Entry 3E3N (X-ray diffraction, 2.70 A resolution); this record covers chains A and B.

# Chain A (and B)
Molecule: Glycogen phosphorylase, muscle form
Organism: Oryctolagus cuniculus
Notes: EC 2.4.1.1; chain B of this document is another copy of the same molecule, construct and numbering; everything in this record applies to it too
UniProt: P00489 (PYGM_RABIT); residues 1-842 here correspond to UniProt positions 2-843 (UniProt number = residue number + 1)
Chain sequence (842 residues; row label = number of the first residue in the row):
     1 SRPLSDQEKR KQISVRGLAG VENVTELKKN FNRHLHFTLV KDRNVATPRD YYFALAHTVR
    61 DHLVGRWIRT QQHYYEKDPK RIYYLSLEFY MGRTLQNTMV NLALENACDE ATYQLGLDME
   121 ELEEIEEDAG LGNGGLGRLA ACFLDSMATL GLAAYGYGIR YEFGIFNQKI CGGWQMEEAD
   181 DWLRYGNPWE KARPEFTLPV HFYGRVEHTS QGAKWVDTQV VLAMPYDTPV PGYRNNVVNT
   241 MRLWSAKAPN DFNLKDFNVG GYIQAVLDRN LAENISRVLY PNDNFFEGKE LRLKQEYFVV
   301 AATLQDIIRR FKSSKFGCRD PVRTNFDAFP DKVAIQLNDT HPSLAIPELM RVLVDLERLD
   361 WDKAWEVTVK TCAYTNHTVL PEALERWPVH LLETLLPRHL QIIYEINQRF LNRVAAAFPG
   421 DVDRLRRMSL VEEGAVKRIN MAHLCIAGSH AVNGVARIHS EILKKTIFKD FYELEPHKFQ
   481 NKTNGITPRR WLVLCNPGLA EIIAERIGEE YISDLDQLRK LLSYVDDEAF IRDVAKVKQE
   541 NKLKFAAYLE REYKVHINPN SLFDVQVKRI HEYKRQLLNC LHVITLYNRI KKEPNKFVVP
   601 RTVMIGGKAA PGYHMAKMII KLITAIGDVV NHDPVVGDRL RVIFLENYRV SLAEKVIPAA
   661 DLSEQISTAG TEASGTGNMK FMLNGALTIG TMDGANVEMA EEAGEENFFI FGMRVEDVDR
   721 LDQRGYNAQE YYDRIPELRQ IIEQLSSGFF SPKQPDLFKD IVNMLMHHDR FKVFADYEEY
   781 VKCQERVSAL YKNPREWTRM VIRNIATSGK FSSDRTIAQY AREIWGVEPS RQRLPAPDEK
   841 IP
Not modelled in the structure: 1-6, 251-260, 281-287, 838-842 (chain B: 1-6, 251-260, 282-287, 838-842)
Modified residues: Lys-680 ((2S)-2-amino-6-[[3-hydroxy-2-methyl-5-(phosphonooxymethyl)pyridin-4-yl]methylideneamino]hexanoic acid; LLP)
UniProt features mapped onto this chain:
  - binding site (AMP): Asp-42, Tyr-75, Arg-309 to Cys-318
  - site: Cys-108 (Involved in the association of subunits), Cys-142 (Involved in the association of subunits), Tyr-155 (Can be labeled by an AMP analog)
  - modified residue: Ser-1 (N-acetylserine), Ser-14 (Phosphoserine), Tyr-203 (Phosphotyrosine), Tyr-226 (Phosphotyrosine), Ser-429 (Phosphoserine), Tyr-472 (Phosphotyrosine), Ser-513 (Phosphoserine), Lys-680 (N6-(pyridoxal phosphate)lysine), Ser-746 (Phosphoserine), Ser-747 (Phosphoserine)
Residues lining bound ligands:
  - adenosine monophosphate (AMP), molecule 1: Val-40, Asp-42, Asn-44, Val-45
  - adenosine monophosphate (AMP), molecule 2: Trp-67, Ile-68, Gln-71, Gln-72, Tyr-75, Tyr-155, Arg-242, Arg-309, Arg-310, Lys-315, Phe-316, Gly-317, Cys-318
From the paper describing this entry:
  - conformationally variable residues (loop rearrangement, order/disorder transition): Asp-251 to Gly-261, Ser-313 to Phe-326
  - binding site for adenosine monophosphate: Asp-42, Asn-44, Val-45, Trp-67, Gln-71, Tyr-75, Arg-309, Arg-310, Phe-316, Gly-317, Cys-318
  - post-translational modification sites: Ser-14 (citing earlier work)

# Chain A / chain B interface
Contacting residue pairs (111; chain A residue first):
  Gln-7(A) / Gly-116(B)
  Lys-9(A) / Tyr-113(B)  hydrogen bond (side chain-backbone)
  Lys-9(A) / Gln-114(B)
  Lys-9(A) / Leu-115(B)
  Lys-9(A) / Gly-116(B)
  Arg-10(A) / Arg-43(B)
  Arg-10(A) / Leu-115(B)
  Arg-10(A) / Gly-116(B)  hydrogen bond (side chain-backbone)
  Arg-10(A) / Leu-117(B)
  Lys-11(A) / Arg-43(B)  hydrogen bond (backbone-side chain)
  Gln-12(A) / Lys-28(B)
  Gln-12(A) / Asn-32(B)  hydrogen bond (backbone-side chain)
  Gln-12(A) / Gln-114(B)
  Ile-13(A) / Asn-32(B)
  Ile-13(A) / Leu-35(B)  hydrophobic
  Ile-13(A) / Arg-43(B)  hydrogen bond (backbone-side chain)
  Ile-13(A) / Tyr-51(B)  hydrophobic
  Ile-13(A) / Leu-115(B)
  Ile-13(A) / Leu-117(B)  hydrophobic
  Ser-14(A) / Asn-32(B)  hydrogen bond (backbone-side chain)
  Ser-14(A) / His-36(B)
  Val-15(A) / His-36(B)
  Leu-18(A) / Lys-29(B)
  Leu-18(A) / Asn-32(B)
  Leu-18(A) / Arg-33(B)
  Leu-18(A) / His-36(B)
  Leu-18(A) / Phe-37(B)  hydrophobic
  Lys-28(A) / Gln-12(B)
  Asn-30(A) / Arg-33(B)  hydrogen bond
  Asn-32(A) / Gln-12(B)  hydrogen bond (side chain-backbone)
  Asn-32(A) / Ile-13(B)
  Asn-32(A) / Ser-14(B)  hydrogen bond (side chain-backbone)
  Asn-32(A) / Leu-18(B)
  Arg-33(A) / Asn-30(B)
  Arg-33(A) / Arg-33(B)
  Arg-33(A) / Asp-61(B)  salt bridge
  Leu-35(A) / Ile-13(B)  hydrophobic
  His-36(A) / Ile-13(B)
  His-36(A) / Ser-14(B)
  His-36(A) / Val-15(B)
  His-36(A) / Leu-18(B)
  His-36(A) / Val-64(B)
  Phe-37(A) / Leu-18(B)  hydrophobic
  Phe-37(A) / Ala-19(B)
  Phe-37(A) / Arg-60(B)  hydrogen bond (backbone-side chain)
  Phe-37(A) / Asp-61(B)
  Phe-37(A) / Val-64(B)  hydrophobic
  Thr-38(A) / Arg-60(B)
  Thr-38(A) / Lys-191(B)
  Leu-39(A) / Lys-191(B)
  Leu-39(A) / Arg-193(B)  hydrogen bond (backbone-side chain)
  Val-40(A) / Trp-67(B)  hydrophobic
  Val-40(A) / Lys-191(B)
  Val-40(A) / Arg-193(B)  hydrogen bond (backbone-side chain)
  Lys-41(A) / Ile-68(B)
  Lys-41(A) / Glu-195(B)  salt bridge
  Asp-42(A) / Ile-68(B)
  Asp-42(A) / Gln-72(B)  hydrogen bond
  Arg-43(A) / Arg-10(B)
  Arg-43(A) / Lys-11(B)
  Arg-43(A) / Ile-13(B)  hydrogen bond (side chain-backbone)
  Arg-43(A) / Ser-14(B)
  Asn-44(A) / Gln-72(B)
  Asn-44(A) / Gly-317(B)
  Asn-44(A) / Arg-319(B)
  Val-45(A) / Arg-319(B)
  Tyr-51(A) / Arg-10(B)
  Tyr-51(A) / Ile-13(B)  hydrophobic
  Arg-60(A) / Phe-37(B)  hydrogen bond (side chain-backbone)
  Arg-60(A) / Thr-38(B)
  Asp-61(A) / Arg-33(B)  salt bridge
  Asp-61(A) / Phe-37(B)
  Val-64(A) / His-36(B)
  Val-64(A) / Phe-37(B)  hydrophobic
  Gly-65(A) / Phe-37(B)
  Trp-67(A) / Val-40(B)  hydrophobic
  Ile-68(A) / Lys-41(B)
  Ile-68(A) / Asp-42(B)
  Gln-72(A) / Asp-42(B)  hydrogen bond
  Tyr-113(A) / Lys-9(B)
  Gln-114(A) / Lys-9(B)
  Gln-114(A) / Gln-12(B)
  Leu-115(A) / Arg-10(B)
  Leu-115(A) / Gln-12(B)
  Leu-115(A) / Ile-13(B)
  Gly-116(A) / Gln-7(B)
  Gly-116(A) / Lys-9(B)
  Gly-116(A) / Arg-10(B)  hydrogen bond (backbone-side chain)
  Leu-117(A) / Ile-13(B)  hydrophobic
  Phe-163(A) / Asn-250(B)
  Arg-184(A) / Pro-194(B)
  Tyr-185(A) / Pro-194(B)  hydrophobic
  Lys-191(A) / Thr-38(B)
  Lys-191(A) / Leu-39(B)
  Lys-191(A) / Val-40(B)
  Arg-193(A) / Leu-39(B)  hydrogen bond (side chain-backbone)
  Arg-193(A) / Val-40(B)  hydrogen bond (side chain-backbone)
  Arg-193(A) / Lys-41(B)
  Pro-194(A) / Arg-184(B)
  Glu-195(A) / Lys-41(B)  salt bridge
  Glu-195(A) / Tyr-185(B)
  Phe-196(A) / Lys-41(B)
  Val-266(A) / Asn-270(B)
  Arg-269(A) / Asn-270(B)
  Arg-269(A) / Arg-277(B)
  Asn-270(A) / Val-266(B)
  Arg-277(A) / Arg-269(B)
  Gly-317(A) / Asn-44(B)
  Arg-319(A) / Asn-44(B)  hydrogen bond (side chain-backbone)
  Arg-319(A) / Val-45(B)
  Arg-319(A) / Ala-46(B)  hydrogen bond (side chain-backbone)
Interface residues without a listed pair, chain A (56 interface residues in all): Ala-19, Lys-29, His-34, Ala-46, Thr-47
Interface residues without a listed pair, chain B (56 interface residues in all): His-34, Gly-65, Phe-196, Phe-316

# In short
Chain A and chain B each contribute 56 residues to their interface; the contacts include 21 hydrogen bonds and
4 salt bridges. Polar pairs include Arg-33(A)/Asp-61(B), Lys-41(A)/Glu-195(B) and Lys-9(A)/Tyr-113(B). Ligands
of chain A: adenosine monophosphate. From the paper: a binding site for adenosine monophosphate at Asp-42(A),
Asn-44(A) and Val-45(A) among others; a modification site at Ser-14(A).
Chain A and chain B are both Glycogen phosphorylase, muscle form (Oryctolagus cuniculus); the structure, The
Glycogen phosphorylase b R state- AMP complex, was determined by X-ray diffraction, deposited together with
7P7D, 3E3O and 3E3L.
